PDB entry 4XCD | X-ray diffraction, 3.79 A resolution | chains A and D of the 6 polymer chains in the assembly

== Chain A (and D) ==
Molecule: Thermosome subunit beta
Source organism: Sulfolobus solfataricus (strain ATCC 35092 / DSM 1617 / JCM 11322 / P2)
Notes: chain D of this document is another copy of the same molecule, construct and numbering; everything in this record applies to it too
UniProtKB: Q9V2T8 (THSB_SULSO); residues 4-557 here correspond to UniProt positions 1-554 (UniProt number = residue number - 3)
Chain sequence (570 residues; each row starts with the number of its first residue; numbers below 1 keep their minus sign (Met-12 is residue -12)):
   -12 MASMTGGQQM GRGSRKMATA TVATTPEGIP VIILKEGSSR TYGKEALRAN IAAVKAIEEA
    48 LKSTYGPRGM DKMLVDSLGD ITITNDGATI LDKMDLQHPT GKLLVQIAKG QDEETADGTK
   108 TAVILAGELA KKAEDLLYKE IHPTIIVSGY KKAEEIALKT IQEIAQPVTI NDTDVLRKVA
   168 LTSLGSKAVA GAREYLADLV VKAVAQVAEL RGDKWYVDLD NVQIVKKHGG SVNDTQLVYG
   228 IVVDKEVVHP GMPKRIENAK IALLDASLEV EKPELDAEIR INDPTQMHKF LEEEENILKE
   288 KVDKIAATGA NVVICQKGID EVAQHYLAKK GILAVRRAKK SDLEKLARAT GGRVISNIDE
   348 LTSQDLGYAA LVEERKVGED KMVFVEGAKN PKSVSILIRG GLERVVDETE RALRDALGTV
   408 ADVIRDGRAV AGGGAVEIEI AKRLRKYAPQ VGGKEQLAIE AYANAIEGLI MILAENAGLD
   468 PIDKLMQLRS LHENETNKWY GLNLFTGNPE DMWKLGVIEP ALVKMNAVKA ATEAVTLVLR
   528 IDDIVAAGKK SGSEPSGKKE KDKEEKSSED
Unresolved in the structure: -12 to 29, 234-235, 324-325, 541-557 (chain D: -12 to 29, 292-293, 535-557)
Sequence notes: initiating methionine (-12); expression tag (-11 to 3)
Ligand contacts: ADP (adenosine-5'-diphosphate): Tyr52, Gly53, Pro54, Ala103, Asp104, Gly105, Thr106, Lys107, Thr108, Thr169, Ser173, Gly419, Gly420, Gly421, Glu424, Leu460, Leu489, Leu491, Met499, Val504, Glu506, Lys511

== How chain A and chain D interact ==
Pairs across the interface - 8 pairs, chain A then chain D:
  Gly440(A) - Met473(D)
  Gln443(A) - Met473(D)
  Ile469(A) - Lys126(D)
  Asp470(A) - Lys441(D)  salt bridge
  Met473(A) - Gly440(D)
  Met473(A) - Gln443(D)
  Met473(A) - Leu444(D)  hydrophobic
  Glu480(A) - Pro436(D)
Other interface residues (no listed pair), chain A (12 interface residues in all): Pro436, Lys441, Leu444, Asp467, Arg476, Ser477
Other interface residues (no listed pair), chain D (12 interface residues in all): Asp467, Ile469, Asp470, Arg476, Glu480

== In short ==
Chain A and chain D each contribute 12 residues to their interface, with 1 salt bridge. Its one salt-bridged
contact is Asp470(A)-Lys441(D). Ligands of chain A: ADP.
Both chains are Thermosome subunit beta (Sulfolobus solfataricus (strain ATCC 35092 / DSM 1617 / JCM 11322 /
P2)). Entry 4XCD (Crystal structure of an octadecameric TF55 complex from S. solfataricus) was determined by
X-ray diffraction together with 4XCG and 4XCI from the same study.
